Entry 7EO7 (X-ray diffraction, 2.25 A resolution); this record covers chains A and B.

[Chain A (and B)]
Name: 3C-like proteinase
Organism: Human coronavirus NL63
Notes: EC 3.4.22.-; chain B of this document is another copy of the same molecule, construct and numbering; everything in this record applies to it too
Reference sequence: P0C6U6 (R1A_CVHNL); residues 1-303 here correspond to UniProt positions 2940-3242 (UniProt number = residue number + 2939)
Amino-acid sequence (303 residues; row label = number of the first residue in the row):
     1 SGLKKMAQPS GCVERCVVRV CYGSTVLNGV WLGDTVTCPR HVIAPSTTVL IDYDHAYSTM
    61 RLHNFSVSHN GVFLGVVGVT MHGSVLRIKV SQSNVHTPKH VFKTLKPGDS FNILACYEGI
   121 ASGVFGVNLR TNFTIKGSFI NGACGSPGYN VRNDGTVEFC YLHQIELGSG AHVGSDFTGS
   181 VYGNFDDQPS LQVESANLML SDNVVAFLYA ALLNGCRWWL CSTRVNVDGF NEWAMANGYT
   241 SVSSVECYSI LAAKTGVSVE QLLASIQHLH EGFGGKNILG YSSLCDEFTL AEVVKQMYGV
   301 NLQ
Disordered / not traced: 1, 301-303

[Interface between chain A and chain B]
Pairs across the interface (49; chain A residue first):
  Gly2(A) with Ser138(B)
  Lys4(A) with Gly126(B), hydrogen bond (side chain-backbone); Val127(B); Lys136(B); Ser138(B)
  Met6(A) with Gly123(B); Val124(B); Phe125(B), hydrophobic
  Ala7(A) with Gly123(B); Val124(B), hydrogen bond (backbone-backbone)
  Pro9(A) with Ser10(B); Glu14(B); Ala121(B); Ser122(B); Gly123(B)
  Ser10(A) with Pro9(B); Ser10(B), hydrogen bond (backbone-side chain); Glu14(B), hydrogen bond (backbone-side chain)
  Gly11(A) with Gly11(B); Glu14(B), hydrogen bond (backbone-side chain)
  Glu14(A) with Pro9(B); Ser10(B), hydrogen bond (side chain-backbone); Gly11(B), hydrogen bond (side chain-backbone)
  Arg15(A) with Arg15(B)
  Ala121(A) with Pro9(B)
  Ser122(A) with Pro9(B)
  Gly123(A) with Met6(B); Ala7(B); Pro9(B)
  Val124(A) with Met6(B); Ala7(B), hydrogen bond (backbone-backbone); Val124(B), hydrophobic
  Phe125(A) with Lys4(B); Met6(B), hydrophobic
  Val127(A) with Lys4(B)
  Lys136(A) with Lys4(B), hydrogen bond (backbone-side chain)
  Ser138(A) with Gly2(B); Lys4(B); Met6(B); Gln296(B), hydrogen bond
  Ile140(A) with Gln296(B); Tyr298(B); Gly299(B)
  Ser282(A) with Ser282(B), hydrogen bond
  Gln296(A) with Ser138(B), hydrogen bond; Ile140(B)
  Met297(A) with Ile140(B)
  Tyr298(A) with Ile140(B)
  Gly299(A) with Ile140(B)
Other interface residues (no listed pair), chain A (29 interface residues in all): Lys5, Gln8, Leu114, Ala115, Gly126, Lys295
Other interface residues (no listed pair), chain B (27 interface residues in all): Lys5, Gln8, Lys295, Met297

[Summary]
Chain A and chain B form an interface of 29 and 27 residues respectively, with 12 hydrogen bonds. Polar
contacts include Lys4(A)-Gly126(B), Ser10(A)-Ser10(B) and Ser10(A)-Glu14(B).
Both chains are 3C-like proteinase (Human coronavirus NL63). Entry 7EO7 (Crystal structure of HCoV-NL63
3C-like protease in complex with an inhibitor Shikonin) was determined by X-ray diffraction together with 7EO8
and 7DQZ from the same study.
